Entry 6ZY7 (electron microscopy, 4.64 A resolution (low resolution: residue-level contacts below are approximate; hydrogen-bond / salt-bridge calls are withheld)); this record covers chains C and A of the 6 polymer chains in the assembly.

# Chain C
Molecule: 13-nt DNA strand
Sequence (13 nucleotides; row label = number of the first residue in the row):
     1 GAGGATGACGATG

# Chain A
Name: DNA topoisomerase 2-alpha
From: Homo sapiens
Notes: EC 5.6.2.2
UniProtKB: P11388 (TOP2A_HUMAN); numbering as in UniProt (aligned over 1-1531)
Amino-acid sequence (1531 residues; row label = number of the first residue in the row):
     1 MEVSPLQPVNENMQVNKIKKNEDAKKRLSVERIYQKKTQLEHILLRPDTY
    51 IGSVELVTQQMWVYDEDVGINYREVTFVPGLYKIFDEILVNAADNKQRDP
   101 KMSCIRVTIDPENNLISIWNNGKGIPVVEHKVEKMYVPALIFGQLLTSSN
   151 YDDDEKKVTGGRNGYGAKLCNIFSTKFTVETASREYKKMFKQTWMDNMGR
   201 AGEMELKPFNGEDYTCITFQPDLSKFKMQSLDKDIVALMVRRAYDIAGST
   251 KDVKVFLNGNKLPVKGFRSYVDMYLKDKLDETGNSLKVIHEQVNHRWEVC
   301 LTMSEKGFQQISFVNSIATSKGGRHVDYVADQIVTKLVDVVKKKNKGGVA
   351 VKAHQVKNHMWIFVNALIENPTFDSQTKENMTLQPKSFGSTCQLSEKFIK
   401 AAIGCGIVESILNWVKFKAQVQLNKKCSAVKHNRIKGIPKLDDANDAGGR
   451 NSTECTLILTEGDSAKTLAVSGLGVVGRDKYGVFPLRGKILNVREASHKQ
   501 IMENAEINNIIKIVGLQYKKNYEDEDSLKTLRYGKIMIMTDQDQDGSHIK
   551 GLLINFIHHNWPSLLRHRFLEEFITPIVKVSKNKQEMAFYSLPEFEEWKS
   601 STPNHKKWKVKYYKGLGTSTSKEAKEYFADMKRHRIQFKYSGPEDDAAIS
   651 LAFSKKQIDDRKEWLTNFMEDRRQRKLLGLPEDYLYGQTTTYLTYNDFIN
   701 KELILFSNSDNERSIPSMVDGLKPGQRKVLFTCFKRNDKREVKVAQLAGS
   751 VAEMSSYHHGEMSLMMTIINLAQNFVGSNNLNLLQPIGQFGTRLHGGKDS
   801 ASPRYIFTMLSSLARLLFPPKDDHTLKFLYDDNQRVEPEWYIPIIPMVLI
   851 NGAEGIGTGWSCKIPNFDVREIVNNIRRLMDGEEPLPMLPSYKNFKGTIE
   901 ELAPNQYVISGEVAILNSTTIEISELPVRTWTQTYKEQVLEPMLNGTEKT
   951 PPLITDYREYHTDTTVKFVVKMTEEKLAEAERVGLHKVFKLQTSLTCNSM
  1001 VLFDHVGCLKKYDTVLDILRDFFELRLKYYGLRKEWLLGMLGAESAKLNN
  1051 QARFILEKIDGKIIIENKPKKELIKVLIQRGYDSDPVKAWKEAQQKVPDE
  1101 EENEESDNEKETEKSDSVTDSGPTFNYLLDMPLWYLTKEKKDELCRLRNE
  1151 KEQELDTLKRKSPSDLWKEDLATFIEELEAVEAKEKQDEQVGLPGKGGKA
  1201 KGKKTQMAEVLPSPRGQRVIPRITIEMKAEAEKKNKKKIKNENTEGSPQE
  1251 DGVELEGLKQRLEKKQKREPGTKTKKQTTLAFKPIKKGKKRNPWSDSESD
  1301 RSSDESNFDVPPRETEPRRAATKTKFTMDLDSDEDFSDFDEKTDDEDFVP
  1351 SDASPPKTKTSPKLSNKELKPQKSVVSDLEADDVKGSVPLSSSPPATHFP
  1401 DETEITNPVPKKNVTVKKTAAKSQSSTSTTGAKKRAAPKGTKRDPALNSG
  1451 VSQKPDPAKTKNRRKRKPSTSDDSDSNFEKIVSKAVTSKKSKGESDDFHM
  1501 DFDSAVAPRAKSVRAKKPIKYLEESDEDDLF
Not modelled in the structure: 1-28, 346-350, 1098-1120, 1216-1531
Swiss-Prot annotation at these positions:
  - region: Lys-342 to Lys-344 (Interaction with DNA), Lys-990 to Ser-999 (Interaction with DNA), Lys-1433 to Lys-1439 (Interaction with PLSCR1)
  - motif: Ile-1018 to Lys-1028 (Nuclear export signal)
  - active site: Tyr-805 (O-(5'-phospho-DNA)-tyrosine intermediate)
  - binding site (ATP): Asn-91, Asn-120, Ser-148 to Asn-150, Gly-161 to Lys-168, Gln-376 to Lys-378
  - binding site (Mg(2+)): Glu-461, Asp-541, Asp-543
  - site: Lys-489 (Interaction with DNA), Asn-492 (Interaction with DNA), Arg-661 (Interaction with DNA), Lys-662 (Interaction with DNA), Lys-723 (Interaction with DNA), Tyr-757 (Interaction with DNA), Ser-763 (Interaction with DNA), Arg-804 (Transition state stabilizer), Ile-856 (Important for DNA bending), Trp-931 (Interaction with DNA)
  - modified residue: Met-1 (N-acetylmethionine), Ser-4 (Phosphoserine), Thr-282 (Phosphothreonine), Ser-1106 (Phosphoserine), Thr-1205 (Phosphothreonine), Ser-1213 (Phosphoserine), Thr-1244 (Phosphothreonine), Ser-1247 (Phosphoserine), Ser-1295 (Phosphoserine), Ser-1297 (Phosphoserine), Ser-1299 (Phosphoserine), Ser-1302 (Phosphoserine), Thr-1327 (Phosphothreonine), Ser-1332 (Phosphoserine), Ser-1337 (Phosphoserine), Thr-1343 (Phosphothreonine), Ser-1351 (Phosphoserine), Ser-1354 (Phosphoserine), Ser-1374 (Phosphoserine), Ser-1377 (Phosphoserine) and 15 more in UniProt
  - cross-link (Glycyl lysine isopeptide (Lys-Gly)): Lys-17 (interchain with G-Cter in SUMO2), Lys-156 (interchain with G-Cter in SUMO2), Lys-157 (interchain with G-Cter in SUMO2), Lys-261 (interchain with G-Cter in SUMO2), Lys-352 (interchain with G-Cter in SUMO2), Lys-386 (interchain with G-Cter in SUMO2), Lys-397 (interchain with G-Cter in SUMO2), Lys-416 (interchain with G-Cter in SUMO2), Lys-418 (interchain with G-Cter in SUMO2), Lys-425 (interchain with G-Cter in SUMO2), Lys-440 (interchain with G-Cter in SUMO2), Lys-466 (interchain with G-Cter in SUMO2), Lys-480 (interchain with G-Cter in SUMO2), Lys-529 (interchain with G-Cter in SUMO2), Lys-584 (interchain with G-Cter in SUMO2), Lys-599 (interchain with G-Cter in SUMO2), Lys-614 (interchain with G-Cter in SUMO2), Lys-622 (interchain with G-Cter in SUMO2), Lys-625 (interchain with G-Cter in SUMO2), Lys-632 (interchain with G-Cter in SUMO2) and 24 more in UniProt
  - natural variant: Arg-450 (R450Q: In teniposide (VM-26) resistant cells), Arg-487 (R487K: In amsacrine resistant cells)
  - mutagenesis: Lys-342 to Lys-344 (Reduced enzyme activity; abolishes stimulation of ATPase activity upon DNA binding; Strongly reduced enzyme activity; abolishes stimulation of ATPase activity upon DNA binding), Glu-461 (E461A/C: Impairs bending of target DNA. Strongly reduced DNA cleavage), Asp-541 (D541A/C: Impairs bending of target DNA. Strongly reduced DNA cleavage), Asp-543 (D543A/C: Impairs bending of target DNA. Strongly reduced DNA cleavage), Asp-545 (D545A/C: Strongly reduced DNA cleavage), Ser-1469 (S1469A: Abolishes binding to the antibody MPM2)
Residues lining bound ligands:
  - AMP-PNP (ANP; phosphoaminophosphonic acid-adenylate ester): Glu-87, Val-90, Asn-91, Ala-92, Asp-94, Asn-95, Asn-120, Lys-123, Gly-124, Ile-125, Ile-141, Thr-147, Ser-148, Ser-149, Asn-150, Gly-160, Gly-161, Arg-162, Asn-163, Gly-164, Tyr-165, Gly-166, Ala-167, Lys-168, Thr-215, Gln-376, Lys-378
  - Etoposide (EVP; (5S,5aR,8aR,9R)-9-(4-hydroxy-3,5-dimethoxyphenyl)-8-oxo-5,5a,6,8,8a,9-hexahydrofuro[3',4':6,7]naphtho[2,3-d][1,3]dioxol -5-yl 4,6-O-[(1R)-ethylidene]-beta-D-glucopyranoside): Gly-462, Asp-463, Arg-487, Met-762, Met-766
From the paper describing this entry:
  - conformationally variable residues (domain motion): Asn-433

# Interface between chain C and chain A
Pairs across the interface (18):
  DC9(C) with Glu-854(A); Arg-929(A)
  DG10(C) with Lys-723(A); Glu-854(A); Arg-929(A)
  DA11(C) with Arg-713(A); Lys-723(A); Ser-763(A); Asn-770(A)
  DT12(C) with Asp-545(A); Arg-713(A); Tyr-757(A); His-759(A); Ser-763(A)
  DG13(C) with Lys-489(A); Asp-545(A); Ile-549(A); His-759(A)
Other interface residues (no listed pair), chain A (19 interface residues in all): Glu-461, Gly-488, Gln-726, Gly-760, Met-766, Thr-767, Ile-856, Trp-931

# In short
The interface between chain C and chain A involves 5 residues on one side and 19 on the other. Bound to chain
A: Etoposide and AMP-PNP. Curated annotation (UniProt) lists active-site residue Tyr-805(A), 16 ATP-binding
residues, 3 Mg2+-binding residues and 8 mutagenesis sites on chain A. The paper reports conformational
variability at Asn-433(A).
Chain C is a 13-nt DNA strand and chain A is DNA topoisomerase 2-alpha (Homo sapiens); the structure, Cryo-EM
structure of the entire Human topoisomerase II alpha in State 1, was determined by electron microscopy,
deposited together with 6ZY5, 6ZY6 and 6ZY8.
